Entry 7NFY (electron microscopy, 3.90 A resolution); this record covers chains E and F of the 7 polymer chains in the assembly.

# Chain E (and F)
Name: Lon protease homolog, mitochondrial
From: Homo sapiens
Notes: EC 3.4.21.53; chain F of this document is another copy of the same molecule, construct and numbering; everything in this record applies to it too
UniProt: P36776 (LONM_HUMAN); numbering as in UniProt (aligned over 115-959)
Sequence (853 residues; numbered 107 to 959; the number before each row is that of its first residue):
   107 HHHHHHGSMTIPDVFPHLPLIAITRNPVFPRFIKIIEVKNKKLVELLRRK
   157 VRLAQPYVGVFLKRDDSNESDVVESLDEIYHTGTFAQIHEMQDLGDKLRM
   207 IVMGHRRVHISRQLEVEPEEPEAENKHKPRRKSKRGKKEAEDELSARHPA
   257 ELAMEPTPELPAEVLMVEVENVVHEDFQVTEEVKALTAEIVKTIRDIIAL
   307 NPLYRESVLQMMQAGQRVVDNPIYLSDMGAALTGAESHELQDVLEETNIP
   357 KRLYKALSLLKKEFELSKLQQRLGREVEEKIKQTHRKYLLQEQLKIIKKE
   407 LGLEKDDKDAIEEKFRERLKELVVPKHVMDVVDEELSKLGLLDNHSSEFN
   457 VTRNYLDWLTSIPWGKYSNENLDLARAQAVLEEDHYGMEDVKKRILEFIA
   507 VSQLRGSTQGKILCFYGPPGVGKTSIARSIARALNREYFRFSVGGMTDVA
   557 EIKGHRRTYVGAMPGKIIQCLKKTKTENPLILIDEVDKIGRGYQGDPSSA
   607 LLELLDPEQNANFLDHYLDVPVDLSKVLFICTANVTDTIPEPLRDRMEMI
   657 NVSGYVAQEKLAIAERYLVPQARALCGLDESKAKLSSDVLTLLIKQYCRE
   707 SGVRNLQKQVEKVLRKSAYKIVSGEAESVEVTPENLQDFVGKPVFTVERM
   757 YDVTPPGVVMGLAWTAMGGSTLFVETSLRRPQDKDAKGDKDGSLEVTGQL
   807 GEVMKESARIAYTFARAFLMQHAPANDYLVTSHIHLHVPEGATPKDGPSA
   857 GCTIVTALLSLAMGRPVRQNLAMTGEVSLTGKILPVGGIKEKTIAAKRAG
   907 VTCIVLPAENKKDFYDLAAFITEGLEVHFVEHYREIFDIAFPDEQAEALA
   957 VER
Not modelled in the structure: 107-122, 222-271, 949-959
Differences from the reference sequence: expression tag (107-114)
Residues lining bound ligands: ADP (adenosine-5'-diphosphate): Asp490, His491, Tyr492, Met494, Pro525, Gly526, Val527, Gly528, Lys529, Thr530, Ser531, Tyr661, Ile669, Tyr673, Gln677, Val709, Arg710, Gln713
UniProt features mapped onto this chain:
  - active site: Ser855, Lys898
  - binding site (ATP): Gly523 to Thr530
  - natural variant: Glu476 (E476A: In CODASS), Ser631 (S631Y: In CODASS), Ala670 (A670V: In CODASS), Arg672 (R672C: In CODASS), Pro676 (P676S: In CODASS), Arg679 (R679H: In CODASS), Arg721 (R721G: In CODASS), Ala724 (A724V: In CODASS), Pro749 (P749S: In CODASS), Gly767 (G767E: In CODASS), Ile927 (deletion: In CODASS)
  - mutagenesis: Lys529 (K529R: Abolishes ATPase activity, and presumably ATP-driven protein unfolding, but does not block access to the proteolytic active site or prevent a substrate from binding to it), Trp770 (W770A: Has low basal, but normal stimulated ATPase activity, and retains peptidase activity; W770P: Has normal basal, but low stimulated ATPase activity, and abolishes peptidase activity), Ser855 (S855A: Lacks both ATPase and protease activity, but retains DNA binding activity), Thr880 (T880V: Enhances the basal, but not the stimulated ATPase activity), Gly893 (G893A: Has low basal, but normal stimulated ATPase activity, and retains peptidase activity; G893P: Has normal basal, but low stimulated ATPase activity, and abolishes peptidase activity), Gly894 (G894A/S: Enhances the basal, but not the stimulated ATPase activity, and retains peptidase activity; G894P: Enhances the basal, but not the stimulated ATPase activity, and abolishes peptidase activity)
What the authors report for this chain:
  - binding site for ATP-gamma-S: Arg652
  - mutagenesis - K529R, E591Q, T803V, E812A, S855A: abolished catalytic activity (proteolytic activity)
  - mutagenesis - S855A: unchanged catalytic activity (ATPase activity)
  - catalytic residues: Thr803, His841, His843, Ser855
  - catalytic residues: Glu801, Arg815, Lys898 (proposed by the authors, not directly observed)
  - mutagenesis - T803V: decreased catalytic activity on ATPase
  - mutagenesis - H841F, H843F: abolished catalytic activity on proteolytically
  - mutagenesis - E801A: decreased catalytic activity (protease activity)
  - mutagenesis - E801A, E812A: decreased catalytic activity (ATPase activity)
  - binding site for ATP-gamma-S: Gly526, Val527, Gly528, Thr530 (proposed by the authors, not directly observed)
  - mutagenesis - K529R, E591Q: abolished catalytic activity on ATPase

# Chain E / chain F interface
Residue-residue contacts (52; chain E residue first):
  Gln397(E) - Leu407(F)
  Leu400(E) - Glu406(F)
  Ile403(E) - Glu406(F)
  Lys404(E) - Leu447(F)
  Leu407(E) - Ile403(F)  hydrophobic
  Leu409(E) - Glu440(F)
  Leu409(E) - Glu441(F)
  Leu409(E) - Lys444(F)
  Lys411(E) - Arg563(F)
  Asn456(E) - Tyr565(F)  hydrogen bond
  Arg459(E) - Arg562(F)
  Asn460(E) - Arg562(F)  hydrogen bond
  Ser548(E) - Pro648(F)
  Gly567(E) - Tyr599(F)
  Met569(E) - Gln600(F)
  Ala680(E) - Arg511(F)
  Leu681(E) - Val507(F)
  Leu681(E) - Arg511(F)  hydrogen bond (backbone-side chain)
  Cys682(E) - Val507(F)  hydrophobic
  Cys682(E) - Leu510(F)
  Gly683(E) - Leu510(F)
  Arg721(E) - Arg500(F)
  Arg721(E) - Glu503(F)  salt bridge
  Lys722(E) - Glu503(F)  hydrogen bond (backbone-side chain)
  Tyr725(E) - Leu502(F)  hydrophobic
  Val728(E) - Leu480(F)  hydrophobic
  Val728(E) - Ala506(F)
  Val728(E) - Gln509(F)
  Ser729(E) - Leu480(F)
  Pro749(E) - Lys918(F)
  Met756(E) - Lys888(F)
  Tyr757(E) - Lys888(F)
  Glu781(E) - Ser884(F)  hydrogen bond
  Glu781(E) - Leu885(F)
  Ser783(E) - Thr819(F)
  Arg785(E) - Thr819(F)  hydrogen bond
  Arg785(E) - Arg822(F)
  Arg786(E) - Asp797(F)  salt bridge
  Arg786(E) - Met826(F)
  Arg786(E) - Val836(F)
  Pro787(E) - Met826(F)
  Pro787(E) - Val836(F)
  Lys790(E) - Asp795(F)
  Asp791(E) - Asp795(F)
  Glu801(E) - Arg815(F)
  Thr803(E) - Ile816(F)
  Gly804(E) - Glu812(F)
  Gln805(E) - Glu812(F)  hydrogen bond (backbone-side chain)
  His841(E) - Ile816(F)
  His841(E) - Thr819(F)
  His841(E) - Leu885(F)
  His843(E) - Leu885(F)
Other interface residues (no listed pair), chain E (51 interface residues in all): Lys393, Leu396, Gln399, His451, Arg546, Leu684, Glu717, Lys718, Lys748, Val750, Val753, Thr782, Leu784
Other interface residues (no listed pair), chain F (46 interface residues in all): Ile402, Lys499, Thr564, Glu647, Glu654, Lys796, Ala823, Thr886, Leu890, Glu915, Lys917

# Summary
51 residues of chain E face 46 of chain F across their interface; the contacts include 7 hydrogen bonds and 2
salt bridges. Polar contacts include Arg721(E)-Glu503(F), Arg786(E)-Asp797(F) and Asn456(E)-Tyr565(F). From
the paper: catalytic residues Thr803(E), His841(E) and His843(E) among others; K529R, E591Q and T803V of chain
E, among others, abolish catalytic activity (proteolytic activity); 8 substitutions were tested in all.
Chain E and chain F are both Lon protease homolog, mitochondrial (Homo sapiens); the structure, P1a-state of
wild type human mitochondrial LONP1 protease with bound substrate protein and ATPgS, was determined by
electron microscopy together with 7NG4, 7NG5, 7NGC and 7NGF from the same study.
